Entry 7FJ3 (electron microscopy, 4.53 A resolution (low resolution: residue-level contacts below are approximate; hydrogen-bond / salt-bridge calls are withheld)); this record covers chains S and a of the 51 polymer chains in the assembly.

# Chain S (and a)
Protein: Major capsid protein
From: Suid alphaherpesvirus 1
Notes: chain a of this document is another copy of the same molecule, construct and numbering; everything in this record applies to it too
UniProt: G3G8T2 (G3G8T2_9ALPH); residues 1-1330 here = UniProt positions 1-1330
Chain sequence (1330 residues; each row starts with the number of its first residue):
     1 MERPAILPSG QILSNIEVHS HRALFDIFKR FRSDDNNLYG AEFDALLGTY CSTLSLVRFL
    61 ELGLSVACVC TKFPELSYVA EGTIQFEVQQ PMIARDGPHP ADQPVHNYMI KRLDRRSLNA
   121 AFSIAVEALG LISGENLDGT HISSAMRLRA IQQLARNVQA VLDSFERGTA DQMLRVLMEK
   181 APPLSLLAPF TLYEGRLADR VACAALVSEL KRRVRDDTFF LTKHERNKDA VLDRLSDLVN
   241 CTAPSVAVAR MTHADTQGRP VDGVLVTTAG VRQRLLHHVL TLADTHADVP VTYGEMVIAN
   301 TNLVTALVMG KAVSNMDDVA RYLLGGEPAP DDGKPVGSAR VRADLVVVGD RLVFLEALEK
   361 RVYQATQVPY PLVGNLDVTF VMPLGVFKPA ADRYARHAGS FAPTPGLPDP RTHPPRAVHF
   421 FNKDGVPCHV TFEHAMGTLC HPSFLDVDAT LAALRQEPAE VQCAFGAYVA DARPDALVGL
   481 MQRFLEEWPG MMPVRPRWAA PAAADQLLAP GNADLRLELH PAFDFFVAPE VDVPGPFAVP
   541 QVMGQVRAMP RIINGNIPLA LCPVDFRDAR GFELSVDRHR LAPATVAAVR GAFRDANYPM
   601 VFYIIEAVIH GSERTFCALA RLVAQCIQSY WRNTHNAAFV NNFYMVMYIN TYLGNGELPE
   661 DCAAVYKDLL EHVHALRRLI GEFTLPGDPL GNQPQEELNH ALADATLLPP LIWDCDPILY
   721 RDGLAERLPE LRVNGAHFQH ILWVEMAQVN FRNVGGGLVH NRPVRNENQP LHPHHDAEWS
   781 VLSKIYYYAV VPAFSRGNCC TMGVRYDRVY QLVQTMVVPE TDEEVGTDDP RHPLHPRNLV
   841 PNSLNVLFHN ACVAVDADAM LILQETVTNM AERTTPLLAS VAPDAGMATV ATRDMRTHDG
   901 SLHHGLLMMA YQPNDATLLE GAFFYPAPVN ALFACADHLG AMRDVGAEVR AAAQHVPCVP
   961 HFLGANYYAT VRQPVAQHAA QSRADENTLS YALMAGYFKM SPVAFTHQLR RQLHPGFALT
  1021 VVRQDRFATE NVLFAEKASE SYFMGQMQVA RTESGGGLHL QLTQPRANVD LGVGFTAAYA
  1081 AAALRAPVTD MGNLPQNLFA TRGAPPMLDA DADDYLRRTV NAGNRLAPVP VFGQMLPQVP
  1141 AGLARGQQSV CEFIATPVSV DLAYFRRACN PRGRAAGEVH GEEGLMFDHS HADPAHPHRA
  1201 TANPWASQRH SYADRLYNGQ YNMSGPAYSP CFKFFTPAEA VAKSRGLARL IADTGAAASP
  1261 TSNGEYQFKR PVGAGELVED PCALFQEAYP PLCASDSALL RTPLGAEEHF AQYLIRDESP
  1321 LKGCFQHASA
Disordered / not traced: 1-2, 306-337, 1324-1330 (chain a: 1-15, 138-140, 326-335, 823-828, 1324-1330)

# How chain S and chain a interact
Residue-residue contacts - 127 pairs, chain S then chain a:
  Val79(S) - His21(a)
  Glu81(S) - Val18(a)
  Glu81(S) - His21(a)
  Gly82(S) - His19(a)
  Gly82(S) - His21(a)
  Thr83(S) - His19(a)
  Thr83(S) - Ser20(a)
  Thr83(S) - His21(a)
  Ile84(S) - Ser20(a)
  Ile84(S) - His21(a)
  Ile84(S) - Ala23(a)
  Phe86(S) - Ala23(a)
  Glu87(S) - Arg156(a)
  Gln89(S) - Gln159(a)
  Pro91(S) - Arg167(a)
  Pro91(S) - Gln364(a)
  Met92(S) - Ser164(a)
  Ile93(S) - Arg167(a)
  Ile93(S) - Thr366(a)
  Ile93(S) - Val368(a)
  Ala94(S) - Leu118(a)
  Ala94(S) - Asn119(a)
  Ala94(S) - Ser164(a)
  Arg95(S) - Asn119(a)
  Asp96(S) - Ser117(a)
  Gly97(S) - Asn119(a)
  Pro98(S) - Asn119(a)
  Pro98(S) - Gln1061(a)
  His99(S) - Ala121(a)
  His99(S) - His1059(a)
  Pro100(S) - His1059(a)
  Ala101(S) - His1059(a)
  Val105(S) - Ser123(a)
  Leu192(S) - Arg1085(a)
  Tyr193(S) - Ala1086(a)
  Glu194(S) - Thr366(a)
  Glu194(S) - Gln367(a)
  Gly195(S) - Gln367(a)
  Gly195(S) - Pro369(a)
  Leu197(S) - Gln367(a)
  Arg200(S) - Pro1140(a)
  Arg200(S) - Ala1141(a)
  Arg200(S) - Gly1142(a)
  Arg200(S) - Leu1143(a)
  Arg200(S) - Glu1265(a)
  Val201(S) - Gln1147(a)
  Val201(S) - Gly1264(a)
  Ala204(S) - Ala1144(a)
  Ala204(S) - Gly1146(a)
  Ala205(S) - Lys423(a)
  Ser208(S) - Lys423(a)
  Ser208(S) - Asp424(a)
  Ala243(S) - Gln364(a)
  Pro244(S) - Lys360(a)
  Arg250(S) - Ile27(a)
  Met296(S) - Leu24(a)
  Ile298(S) - Arg22(a)
  Ala299(S) - Arg22(a)
  Asn300(S) - Arg149(a)
  Thr301(S) - Ala145(a)
  Thr301(S) - Arg149(a)
  Asn302(S) - Arg149(a)
  Leu303(S) - Arg149(a)
  Val304(S) - Arg32(a)
  Thr305(S) - Arg32(a)
  Thr305(S) - Asp34(a)
  Arg351(S) - Lys360(a)
  Ala391(S) - Arg411(a)
  Tyr394(S) - Ala402(a)
  Tyr394(S) - Arg411(a)
  Tyr394(S) - Ala1298(a)
  Tyr394(S) - Arg1301(a)
  Ala395(S) - Ser400(a)
  Ala395(S) - Phe401(a)
  Ala395(S) - Ala402(a)
  Arg396(S) - Ser400(a)
  Arg396(S) - Phe401(a)
  Arg396(S) - Ala1298(a)
  Arg396(S) - Pro1303(a)
  Ala398(S) - Gly399(a)
  Asp409(S) - Pro405(a)
  Thr412(S) - Thr404(a)
  Arg495(S) - Pro686(a)
  Arg495(S) - Gly687(a)
  Ala500(S) - Pro686(a)
  Gly511(S) - Ala1122(a)
  Arg594(S) - Glu671(a)
  Arg594(S) - Arg678(a)
  Asp595(S) - Lys667(a)
  Asn597(S) - Gly654(a)
  Asn597(S) - Asn655(a)
  Asn633(S) - Asn655(a)
  Asn633(S) - Glu660(a)
  Thr634(S) - Glu660(a)
  His635(S) - Glu660(a)
  Ala851(S) - Asn655(a)
  Cys852(S) - Asn655(a)
  Cys852(S) - Gly656(a)
  Asn914(S) - Met647(a)
  Asn914(S) - Thr651(a)
  Asn914(S) - Trp779(a)
  Ala916(S) - Tyr652(a)
  His955(S) - Pro686(a)
  Arg983(S) - Asp577(a)
  Arg983(S) - Glu682(a)
  Val1073(S) - Ala365(a)
  Arg1166(S) - Arg1301(a)
  Arg1167(S) - Gly425(a)
  His1180(S) - Gly1142(a)
  Gly1181(S) - Gly1142(a)
  Leu1185(S) - Ala1141(a)
  Leu1185(S) - Gly1142(a)
  His1191(S) - Val1139(a)
  His1191(S) - Pro1140(a)
  His1191(S) - Ala1141(a)
  Pro1194(S) - Gly1142(a)
  Pro1194(S) - Ala1144(a)
  Ala1195(S) - Arg1145(a)
  Pro1197(S) - Arg1125(a)
  Pro1197(S) - Gln1148(a)
  His1198(S) - Arg1125(a)
  Glu1307(S) - Arg1301(a)
  Glu1308(S) - Arg1301(a)
  Phe1310(S) - Ala402(a)
  Phe1310(S) - Pro403(a)
  Phe1310(S) - Pro405(a)
  Arg1316(S) - Thr1302(a)
Other interface residues (no listed pair), chain S (104 interface residues in all): Gln85, Arg196, Glu209, Asp229, Asp233, Val246, Ala247, Val297, Asp392, Arg393, His397, Gln506, Pro510, Ala596, Arg632, Asn850, Gln912, Asp915, Glu920, Arg950, Gln954, Phe1043, Ala1192, His1196
Other interface residues (no listed pair), chain a (94 interface residues in all): Phe28, Ala120, Met146, Gln152, Gly168, Gln273, His277, Val426, Arg578, Asn650, Arg677, Asp688, Arg765, Asp776, Arg1010, Gly1123, Ser1297, Leu1304

# In short
104 residues of chain S and 94 residues of chain a are in contact.
Chain S and chain a are both Major capsid protein (Suid alphaherpesvirus 1); the structure, Cryo-EM structure
of PRV A-capid, was determined by electron microscopy (same publication as 7FJ1).
